5DUB - chains A and B; structure by X-ray diffraction, 2.00 A resolution.

[Chain A]
Molecule: Fab Hpu98 Heavy chain
From: Oryctolagus cuniculus
Notes: antibody fragment or engineered binder
Chain sequence (222 residues; numbered 2 to 217 plus 6 insertion-coded residues; the number before each row is that of its first residue; a row labelled like 100A-100E holds insertion residues (100A, then the next letters in order)):
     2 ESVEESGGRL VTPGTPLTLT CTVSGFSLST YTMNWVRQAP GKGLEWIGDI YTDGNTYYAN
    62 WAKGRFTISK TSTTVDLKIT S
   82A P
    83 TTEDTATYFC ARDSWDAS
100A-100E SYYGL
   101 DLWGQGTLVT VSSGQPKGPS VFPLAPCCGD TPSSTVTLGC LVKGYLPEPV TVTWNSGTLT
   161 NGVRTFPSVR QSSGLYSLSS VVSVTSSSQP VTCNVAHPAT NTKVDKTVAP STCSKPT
Disordered / not traced: 129-132, 188-189, 211-217
Modified / non-standard residues: Glu2 (pyroglutamic acid; PCA)
Disulfides: Cys22-Cys92, Cys140-Cys193
Reported in the primary citation:
  - mutagenesis - Y52F: abolished binding to deoxyhypusine
  - specificity-determining residues: Tyr52
  - mutagenesis - Y52W: decreased binding to deoxyhypusine
  - mutagenesis - Y52F: decreased binding to hypusine-containing peptides

[Chain B]
Molecule: Fab Hpu98 Light chain
From: Oryctolagus cuniculus
Notes: antibody fragment or engineered binder
Chain sequence (214 residues; each row starts with the number of its first residue; a row labelled like 95A-95C holds insertion residues (95A, then the next letters in order)):
     1 AIKMTQTPSS VSAAVGGTVT INCQASEDIK RYLAWYQQKP GQPPKLLIYA ASKLASGVSS
    61 RFKGSGSGTE YTLTISGVQC DDAATYYCQQ GYTSS
95A-95C NVN
    96 NAFGGGTEVV VKGDPVAPTV LIFPPAADQV ATGTVTIVCV ANKYFPDVTV TWEVDGTTQT
   156 TGIENSKTPQ NSADCTYNLS STLTLTSTQY NSHKEYTCKV TQGTTSVVQS FNRGDC
Disulfides: Cys23-Cys88, Cys80-Cys170, Cys134-Cys193
Reported in the primary citation:
  - binding site for Peptide: GLY-5GG-GLY-ALA: Tyr92

[Interface between chain A and chain B]
Cross-chain cystine bridges: Cys127(A)-Cys211(B)
Residue-residue contacts (80; chain A residue first):
  Val37(A) - Phe98(B)  hydrophobic
  Gln39(A) - Gln38(B)  hydrogen bond
  Gln39(A) - Tyr87(B)
  Lys43(A) - Tyr87(B)
  Gly44(A) - Tyr87(B)
  Leu45(A) - Pro44(B)  hydrophobic
  Leu45(A) - Tyr87(B)  hydrophobic
  Leu45(A) - Asn96(B)  hydrogen bond (backbone-side chain)
  Leu45(A) - Phe98(B)
  Glu46(A) - Asn96(B)
  Trp47(A) - Ser94(B)
  Trp47(A) - Val95B(B)  hydrophobic
  Trp47(A) - Asn96(B)  hydrogen bond (backbone-side chain)
  Trp47(A) - Ala97(B)
  Trp47(A) - Phe98(B)
  Asp50(A) - Ser94(B)  hydrogen bond
  Tyr52(A) - Ser94(B)  hydrogen bond
  Tyr58(A) - Ser94(B)
  Tyr58(A) - Ser95(B)
  Ala60(A) - Val95B(B)
  Ala60(A) - Asn95C(B)
  Asn61(A) - Ala1(B)
  Asn61(A) - Asn95A(B)  hydrogen bond
  Asn61(A) - Val95B(B)  hydrogen bond (backbone-backbone)
  Asn61(A) - Asn95C(B)
  Trp62(A) - Asn95C(B)  hydrogen bond (backbone-side chain)
  Phe91(A) - Pro43(B)  hydrophobic
  Trp97(A) - Tyr32(B)
  Trp97(A) - Gly91(B)  hydrogen bond (side chain-backbone)
  Ser100(A) - Tyr32(B)
  Ser100A(A) - Ala50(B)
  Tyr100B(A) - Tyr32(B)  hydrophobic
  Tyr100B(A) - Tyr49(B)
  Tyr100B(A) - Ala50(B)  hydrogen bond (backbone-backbone)
  Tyr100B(A) - Gln89(B)  hydrogen bond
  Tyr100B(A) - Gly91(B)
  Tyr100C(A) - Leu46(B)
  Tyr100C(A) - Tyr49(B)
  Gly100D(A) - Tyr36(B)
  Leu100E(A) - Tyr36(B)  hydrogen bond (backbone-side chain)
  Leu100E(A) - Leu46(B)
  Leu100E(A) - Gln89(B)
  Leu100E(A) - Phe98(B)  hydrophobic
  Asp101(A) - Leu46(B)
  Trp103(A) - Pro43(B)  hydrophobic
  Trp103(A) - Pro44(B)
  Gly104(A) - Pro43(B)
  Gln105(A) - Pro43(B)
  Phe122(A) - Asp123(B)
  Phe122(A) - Gln124(B)
  Pro123(A) - Ala121(B)  hydrophobic
  Pro123(A) - Asp123(B)
  Leu124(A) - Phe118(B)  hydrophobic
  Leu124(A) - Val133(B)  hydrophobic
  Ala125(A) - Phe118(B)
  Ala125(A) - Pro119(B)
  Cys127(A) - Pro119(B)  hydrophobic
  Cys127(A) - Phe206(B)  hydrophobic
  Cys127(A) - Asp210(B)
  Cys127(A) - Cys211(B)  disulfide
  Thr137(A) - Leu116(B)
  Thr137(A) - Phe118(B)
  Leu141(A) - Thr131(B)
  Lys143(A) - Thr131(B)
  Arg164(A) - Asn137(B)
  Arg164(A) - Lys138(B)
  Arg164(A) - Asn173(B)  hydrogen bond
  Phe166(A) - Asn137(B)
  Phe166(A) - Ser161(B)
  Phe166(A) - Asn173(B)
  Phe166(A) - Leu174(B)
  Phe166(A) - Ser175(B)
  Pro167(A) - Ser161(B)  hydrogen bond (backbone-side chain)
  Pro167(A) - Lys162(B)
  Val169(A) - Glu159(B)
  Val169(A) - Ser161(B)
  Arg170(A) - Glu159(B)
  Gln171(A) - Glu159(B)  hydrogen bond
  Ser179(A) - Ser175(B)  hydrogen bond
  Lys206(A) - Asp123(B)  salt bridge
Interface residues without a listed pair, chain A (49 interface residues in all): Tyr59, Ala99, Val121, Pro126, Cys128, Thr165, Ser168, Val181
Interface residues without a listed pair, chain B (46 interface residues in all): Leu33, Ala34, Thr127, Thr129, Val135, Thr163, Asn207

[In short]
49 residues of chain A face 46 of chain B across their interface, with 1 disulfide bond, 16 hydrogen bonds and
1 salt bridge. Among the polar pairs are Lys206(A)-Asp123(B), Gln39(A)-Gln38(B) and Leu45(A)-Asn96(B). The
paper reports a binding site for Peptide: GLY-5GG-GLY-ALA at Tyr92(B); Y52F of chain A abolishes binding to
deoxyhypusine.
Chain A is Fab Hpu98 Heavy chain and chain B is Fab Hpu98 Light chain, both from Oryctolagus cuniculus; the
structure, Context-independent anti-hypusine antibody FabHpu98 in complex with deoxyhypusine, was determined
by X-ray diffraction together with 5DTF, 5DRN and 5DSC from the same study.
